Entry 2IBX (X-ray diffraction, 2.80 A resolution); this record covers chains E and F of the 6 polymer chains in the assembly.

[Chain E]
Name: Hemagglutinin
Organism: Influenza A virus
UniProtKB: Q6DQ34 (Q6DQ34_9INFA); residues -11 to 328 here correspond to UniProt positions 1-340 (UniProt number = residue number + 12)
Amino-acid sequence (340 residues; row label = number of the first residue in the row; numbers below 1 keep their minus sign (Met-11 is residue -11)):
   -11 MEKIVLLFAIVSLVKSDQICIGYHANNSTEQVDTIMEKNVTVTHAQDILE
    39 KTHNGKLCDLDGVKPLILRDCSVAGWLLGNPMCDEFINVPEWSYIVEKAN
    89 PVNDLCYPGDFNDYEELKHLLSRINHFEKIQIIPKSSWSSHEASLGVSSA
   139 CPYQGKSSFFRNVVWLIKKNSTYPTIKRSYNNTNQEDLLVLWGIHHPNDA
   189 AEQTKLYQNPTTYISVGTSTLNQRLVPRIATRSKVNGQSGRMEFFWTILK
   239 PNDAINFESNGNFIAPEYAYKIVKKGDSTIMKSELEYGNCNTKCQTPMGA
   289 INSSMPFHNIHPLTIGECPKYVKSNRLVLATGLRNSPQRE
Not modelled in the structure: -11 to 4, 326-328
Disulfides: Cys46-Cys278, Cys59-Cys71, Cys94-Cys139, Cys282-Cys306
Covalent attachments: N-acetylglucosamine (NAG) linked to Asn27, Asn169

[Chain F]
Name: Hemagglutinin
Organism: Influenza A virus
UniProtKB: Q6DQ34 (Q6DQ34_9INFA); residues 1-160 here correspond to UniProt positions 347-506 (UniProt number = residue number + 346)
Amino-acid sequence (160 residues; each row starts with the number of its first residue):
     1 GLFGAIAGFIEGGWQGMVDGWYGYHHSNEQGSGYAADKESTQKAIDGVTN
    51 KVNSIIDKMNTQFEAVGREFNNLERRIENLNKKMEDGFLDVWTYNAELLV
   101 LMENERTLDFHDSNVKNLYDKVRLQLRDNAKELGNGCFEFYHKCDNECME
   151 SVRNGTYDYP
Disulfides: Cys144-Cys148

[How chain E and chain F interact]
Inter-chain disulfides: Cys8(E)-Cys137(F)
Pairs across the interface (111):
  Asp5(E) - Ser27(F)
  Asp5(E) - Asn28(F)
  Asp5(E) - Phe138(F)
  Asp5(E) - Glu139(F)
  Asp5(E) - Phe140(F)  hydrogen bond (backbone-backbone)
  Asp5(E) - Lys143(F)
  Asp5(E) - Cys144(F)  hydrogen bond (side chain-backbone)
  Gln6(E) - His25(F)
  Gln6(E) - His26(F)
  Gln6(E) - Ser27(F)  hydrogen bond (backbone-backbone)
  Gln6(E) - Cys137(F)  hydrogen bond
  Gln6(E) - Phe138(F)
  Gln6(E) - Phe140(F)
  Gln6(E) - Met149(F)
  Ile7(E) - His25(F)
  Ile7(E) - Leu126(F)  hydrophobic
  Ile7(E) - Cys137(F)
  Ile7(E) - Phe138(F)  hydrogen bond (backbone-backbone)
  Ile7(E) - Phe140(F)
  Ile7(E) - Met149(F)  hydrophobic
  Ile7(E) - Val152(F)  hydrophobic
  Cys8(E) - Trp14(F)
  Cys8(E) - Gly23(F)
  Cys8(E) - Tyr24(F)
  Cys8(E) - His25(F)  hydrogen bond (backbone-backbone)
  Cys8(E) - Gly136(F)
  Cys8(E) - Cys137(F)  disulfide
  Ile9(E) - Ile10(F)
  Ile9(E) - Trp14(F)
  Ile9(E) - Gly23(F)
  Ile9(E) - Tyr24(F)  hydrophobic
  Ile9(E) - Tyr119(F)
  Ile9(E) - Val122(F)  hydrophobic
  Ile9(E) - Gly136(F)  hydrogen bond (backbone-backbone)
  Gly10(E) - Trp14(F)
  Gly10(E) - Tyr22(F)
  Gly10(E) - Gly23(F)  hydrogen bond (backbone-backbone)
  Tyr11(E) - Ile6(F)
  Tyr11(E) - Ala7(F)  hydrogen bond (side chain-backbone)
  Tyr11(E) - Ile10(F)  hydrogen bond (side chain-backbone)
  Tyr11(E) - Gly12(F)
  Tyr11(E) - Gly13(F)
  Tyr11(E) - Trp14(F)  hydrogen bond (backbone-backbone)
  Tyr11(E) - Met17(F)
  Tyr11(E) - Trp21(F)
  Tyr11(E) - Val115(F)  hydrophobic
  His12(E) - Met17(F)  hydrogen bond (side chain-backbone)
  His12(E) - Gly20(F)
  His12(E) - Trp21(F)  hydrogen bond (backbone-backbone)
  Ala13(E) - Gly13(F)
  Ala13(E) - Trp14(F)
  Asn14(E) - Gln15(F)  hydrogen bond (backbone-side chain)
  Val20(E) - Asn104(F)
  Asp21(E) - Leu101(F)
  Asp21(E) - Asn104(F)  hydrogen bond (backbone-side chain)
  Thr22(E) - Leu101(F)
  Thr22(E) - Asn104(F)
  Thr22(E) - Glu105(F)
  Ile23(E) - Leu101(F)  hydrophobic
  Ile23(E) - Glu105(F)
  Met24(E) - Glu105(F)
  Val28(E) - Leu108(F)  hydrophobic
  His32(E) - Trp21(F)
  Gln34(E) - Val52(F)
  Glu85(E) - Glu69(F)
  Glu103(E) - Glu69(F)
  Glu103(E) - Phe70(F)
  Glu103(E) - Asn71(F)
  Lys106(E) - Glu69(F)  salt bridge
  Lys270(E) - Glu69(F)  salt bridge
  Pro294(E) - Ile56(F)  hydrophobic
  Phe295(E) - Met59(F)  hydrophobic
  Phe295(E) - Gln62(F)
  Phe295(E) - Ala96(F)  hydrophobic
  Pro300(E) - Ala65(F)
  Leu301(E) - Gly67(F)
  Lys308(E) - Met59(F)
  Lys308(E) - Asn60(F)
  Lys308(E) - Thr61(F)
  Lys308(E) - Gln62(F)
  Lys308(E) - Glu64(F)  salt bridge
  Tyr309(E) - Gln62(F)
  Tyr309(E) - Leu89(F)  hydrophobic
  Val310(E) - Trp92(F)
  Val310(E) - Thr93(F)
  Lys311(E) - Asp86(F)  salt bridge
  Lys311(E) - Asp90(F)  salt bridge
  Lys311(E) - Thr93(F)  hydrogen bond (backbone-side chain)
  Ser312(E) - Thr93(F)
  Ser312(E) - Glu97(F)  hydrogen bond
  Leu315(E) - Glu97(F)
  Val316(E) - Val100(F)
  Val316(E) - Asn104(F)  hydrogen bond (backbone-side chain)
  Leu317(E) - Val52(F)  hydrophobic
  Leu317(E) - Ile55(F)  hydrophobic
  Leu317(E) - Val100(F)  hydrophobic
  Leu317(E) - Asn104(F)
  Ala318(E) - Asn104(F)  hydrogen bond (backbone-side chain)
  Ala318(E) - Thr107(F)
  Thr319(E) - Trp21(F)
  Thr319(E) - Val48(F)
  Thr319(E) - Thr107(F)
  Thr319(E) - His111(F)  hydrogen bond (backbone-side chain)
  Gly320(E) - Trp21(F)
  Gly320(E) - Leu108(F)
  Gly320(E) - His111(F)  hydrogen bond (backbone-side chain)
  Leu321(E) - Trp21(F)
  Leu321(E) - His111(F)
  Arg322(E) - Leu108(F)
  Ser324(E) - Gly12(F)
  Ser324(E) - Gly13(F)  hydrogen bond (side chain-backbone)
Other interface residues (no listed pair), chain E (46 interface residues in all): Asn15, Val30, Thr31, Ile36, Thr267, Pro325
Other interface residues (no listed pair), chain F (68 interface residues in all): Glu11, Val18, Glu29, Val66, Leu98, Met102, Leu118, Leu133, Asp145, Arg153

[In short]
Chain E and chain F form an interface of 46 and 68 residues respectively, with 1 disulfide bond, 22 hydrogen
bonds and 5 salt bridges. Polar pairs include Lys106(E)-Glu69(F), Lys270(E)-Glu69(F) and Lys308(E)-Glu64(F).
N-acetylglucosamine is covalently linked to Asn27(E) and Asn169(E).
Here chain E is Hemagglutinin and chain F is Hemagglutinin, both from Influenza A virus. Entry 2IBX (Influenza
virus (VN1194) H5 HA) was determined by X-ray diffraction.
